6P19 - chains A and B of the 9 polymer chains in the assembly; structure by electron microscopy, 3.80 A resolution.

[Chain A (and B)]
Protein: DNA-directed RNA polymerase subunit alpha
Source organism: Escherichia coli (strain K12)
Notes: EC 2.7.7.6; chain B of this document is another copy of the same molecule, construct and numbering; everything in this record applies to it too
UniProtKB: P0A7Z4 (RPOA_ECOLI); numbering as in UniProt (aligned over 1-329)
Amino-acid sequence (329 residues; each row starts with the number of its first residue):
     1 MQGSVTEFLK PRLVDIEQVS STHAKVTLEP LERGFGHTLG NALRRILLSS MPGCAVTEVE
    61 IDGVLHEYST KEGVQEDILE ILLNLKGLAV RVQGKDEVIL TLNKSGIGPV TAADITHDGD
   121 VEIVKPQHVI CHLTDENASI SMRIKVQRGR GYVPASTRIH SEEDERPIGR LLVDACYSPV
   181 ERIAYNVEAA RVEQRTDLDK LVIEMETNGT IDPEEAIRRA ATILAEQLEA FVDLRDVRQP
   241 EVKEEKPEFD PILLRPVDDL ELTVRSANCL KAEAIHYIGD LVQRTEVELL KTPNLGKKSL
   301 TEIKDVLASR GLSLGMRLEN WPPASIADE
Unresolved in the structure: 1-5, 236-329 (chain B: 1-5, 234-329)
Swiss-Prot annotation at these positions:
  - region: Glu162 to Glu165 (Required for interaction with Crp at class II promoters)
  - modified residue: Arg265 (ADP-ribosylarginine), Lys297 (N6-acetyllysine), Lys298 (N6-acetyllysine)
  - mutagenesis: Arg45 (R45C: In rpoA112; temperature-sensitive, blocks RNA polymerase assembly), Glu162 to Glu165 (5-fold decrease in CRP-class II promoter-dependent transcription), Glu165 (E165K: 5-fold decrease in CRP-class II promoter-dependent transcription), Arg191 (R191C: In rpoA101; temperature-sensitive)

[Interface between chain A and chain B]
Residue-residue contacts (57):
  Phe8(A) with Ser50(B); Arg150(B)
  Leu9(A) with Gln227(B)
  Lys10(A) with Glu226(B); Gln227(B)
  Pro11(A) with Gln227(B); Ala230(B); Phe231(B)
  Leu13(A) with Phe231(B), hydrophobic
  Glu32(A) with Arg150(B), salt bridge; Gln227(B)
  Gly34(A) with Arg45(B), hydrogen bond (backbone-side chain)
  Phe35(A) with Ile46(B), hydrophobic; Ser50(B); Ile223(B), hydrophobic; Gln227(B)
  His37(A) with Arg45(B)
  Thr38(A) with Ala42(B); Arg45(B), hydrogen bond
  Leu39(A) with Leu224(B), hydrophobic
  Asn41(A) with Asn41(B)
  Arg45(A) with Gly34(B), hydrogen bond (side chain-backbone); Thr38(B), hydrogen bond
  Ser49(A) with Phe35(B)
  Ser50(A) with Phe8(B); Phe35(B)
  Arg150(A) with Thr6(B); Glu7(B), hydrogen bond (side chain-backbone); Phe8(B); Glu32(B), salt bridge
  Ser161(A) with Gln194(B)
  Arg218(A) with Phe231(B); Asp233(B)
  Ala221(A) with Phe231(B)
  Thr222(A) with Val232(B); Asp233(B)
  Ile223(A) with Phe8(B), hydrophobic; Phe35(B), hydrophobic
  Leu224(A) with Leu228(B), hydrophobic
  Glu226(A) with Lys10(B), salt bridge
  Gln227(A) with Leu9(B), hydrogen bond (side chain-backbone); Leu31(B); Phe35(B)
  Leu228(A) with Leu39(B), hydrophobic; Leu224(B), hydrophobic
  Ala230(A) with Pro11(B), hydrophobic
  Phe231(A) with Leu28(B), hydrophobic; Leu39(B), hydrophobic; Leu43(B), hydrophobic; Ile217(B), hydrophobic; Ala221(B), hydrophobic
  Val232(A) with Arg218(B); Ala221(B), hydrophobic
  Leu234(A) with Leu13(B)
  Arg235(A) with Leu13(B); Ile16(B); Arg218(B)
Other interface residues (no listed pair), chain A (38 interface residues in all): Glu7, Leu28, Arg33, Ala42, Ile46, Pro52, Arg195, Ile217
Other interface residues (no listed pair), chain B (40 interface residues in all): His37, Leu201, Ile203, Glu214, Thr222

[In short]
38 residues of chain A face 40 of chain B across their interface; the contacts include 6 hydrogen bonds and 3
salt bridges. Polar contacts include Glu32(A)-Arg150(B), Glu226(A)-Lys10(B) and Gly34(A)-Arg45(B). UniProt
lists 6 mutagenesis sites on chain A.
Both chains are DNA-directed RNA polymerase subunit alpha (Escherichia coli (strain K12)). Entry 6P19 (Q21
transcription antitermination complex: loaded complex) was determined by electron microscopy (same publication
as 6P18, 6P1A, 6P1B and 6P1C).
